7UTT - chains C and E of the 6 polymer chains in the assembly; structure by X-ray diffraction, 2.04 A resolution.

# Chain C
Name: Cyclic GMP-AMP synthase
Source organism: Mus musculus
Notes: EC 2.7.7.86
UniProtKB: Q8C6L5 (CGAS_MOUSE); numbering as in UniProt (aligned over 147-507)
Sequence (364 residues; numbered 144 to 507; the number before each row is that of its first residue):
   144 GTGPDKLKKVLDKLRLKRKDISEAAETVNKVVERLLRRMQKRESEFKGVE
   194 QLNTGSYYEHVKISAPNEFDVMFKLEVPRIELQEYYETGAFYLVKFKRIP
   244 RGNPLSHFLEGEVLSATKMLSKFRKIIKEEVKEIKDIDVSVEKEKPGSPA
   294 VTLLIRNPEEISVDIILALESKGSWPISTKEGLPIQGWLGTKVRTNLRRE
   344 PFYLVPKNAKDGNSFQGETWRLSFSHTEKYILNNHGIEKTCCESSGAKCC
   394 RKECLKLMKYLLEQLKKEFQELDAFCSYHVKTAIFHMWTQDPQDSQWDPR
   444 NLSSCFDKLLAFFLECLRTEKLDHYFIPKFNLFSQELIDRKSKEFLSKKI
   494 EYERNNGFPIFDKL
Not modelled in the structure: 144-148, 240-247, 354-358, 507
Differences from the reference sequence: expression tag (144-146)
Swiss-Prot annotation at these positions:
  - region: Lys372 to Lys395 (DNA-binding)
  - motif: Leu154 to Leu159 (Nuclear export signal), Asp281 to Ser291 (Nuclear localization signal)
  - binding site (GTP): Thr197, Asp307, Arg364 to Glu371
  - binding site (ATP): Ser199, Glu371, Lys402, Ser420 to Lys424
  - binding site (Mg(2+)): Glu211, Asp213, Asp307
  - binding site (2',3'-cGAMP): Asp213, Gly290, Asp307, Lys350, Arg364 to Ser366
  - binding site (Zn(2+)): His378, Cys384, Cys385, Cys392
  - site: Arg241 (Arginine-anchor), Asp307, Ile308 (Cleavage)
  - modified residue: Lys156 (N6-lactoyllysine), Glu176 (PolyADP-ribosyl glutamic acid), Ser199 (Phosphoserine), Tyr201 (Phosphotyrosine), Glu272 (5-glutamyl polyglutamate), Ser291 (Phosphoserine), Glu302 (5-glutamyl glutamate), Lys372 (N6-acetyllysine), Lys382 (N6-acetyllysine), Lys402 (N6-acetyllysine), Ser420 (Phosphoserine), Lys491 (N6-methyllysine)
  - lipidation (S-palmitoyl cysteine): Cys392, Cys393, Cys459
  - cross-link (Glycyl lysine isopeptide (Lys-Gly)): Lys217 (interchain with G-Cter in SUMO), Lys271 (interchain with G-Cter in ubiquitin), Lys335 (interchain with G-Cter in SUMO), Lys372 (interchain with G-Cter in SUMO), Lys382 (interchain with G-Cter in SUMO), Lys399 (interchain with G-Cter in ubiquitin), Lys402 (interchain with G-Cter in ubiquitin), Lys409 (interchain with G-Cter in ubiquitin), Lys410 (interchain with G-Cter in ubiquitin), Lys464 (interchain with G-Cter in SUMO)
Ion coordination: Mn2+ site 1: Glu211, Asp213, Asp307 (together with AMP-CPP); Mn2+ site 2: Glu211, Asp213 (together with AMP-CPP); Zn2+: His378, Cys384, Cys385, Cys392
Ligand contacts: AMP-CPP (APC; diphosphomethylphosphonic acid adenosyl ester): Gly198, Ser199, Glu202, Lys205, Glu211, Asp213, Asp307, Arg364, Leu365, Ser368, Glu371, Lys402, Ser420, Tyr421, Lys424, His467

# Chain E
Molecule: Palindromic DNA18
Source organism: DNA molecule
Sequence (18 nucleotides; numbered 1 to 18; the number before each row is that of its first residue):
     1 ATCTGTACATGTACAGAT

# Interface between chain C and chain E
Residue-residue contacts (7; chain C residue first):
  Ser317(C) - DG11(E)  hydrogen bond to the phosphate
  Thr334(C) - DA13(E)  phosphate contact
  Lys335(C) - DA13(E)  phosphate contact
  Lys335(C) - DC14(E)  salt bridge to the phosphate
  Thr338(C) - DT12(E)  sugar contact
  Thr338(C) - DA13(E)  hydrogen bond to the phosphate
  Arg342(C) - DG11(E)  base contact
Also at the interface, not in a pair above, chain E (5 interface residues in all): DT10

# Overview
The chain C/chain E interface involves 5 residues from each chain; the contacts include 2 hydrogen bonds and 1
salt bridge. Polar contacts include Ser317(C)-DG11(E), Thr338(C)-DA13(E) and Lys335(C)-DC14(E). Bound to chain
C: AMP-CPP.
Here chain C is Cyclic GMP-AMP synthase (Mus musculus) and chain E is Palindromic DNA18 (DNA molecule). Entry
7UTT (Structure of Non-hydrolyzable ATP (ApCpp) binds to Cyclic GMP AMP synthase (cGAS) through Mn
coordination) was determined by X-ray diffraction.
